7PXD - chains A and D of the 36 polymer chains in the assembly; structure by electron microscopy, 4.00 A resolution.

[Chain A (and D)]
Molecule: AAA ATPase forming ring-shaped complexes
Source organism: Mycobacterium tuberculosis
Notes: chain D of this document is another copy of the same molecule, construct and numbering; everything in this record applies to it too
UniProt: A0A045JPX7 (A0A045JPX7_MYCTX); residues 1-609 here = UniProt positions 1-609
Sequence (609 residues; numbered 1 to 609; the number before each row is that of its first residue):
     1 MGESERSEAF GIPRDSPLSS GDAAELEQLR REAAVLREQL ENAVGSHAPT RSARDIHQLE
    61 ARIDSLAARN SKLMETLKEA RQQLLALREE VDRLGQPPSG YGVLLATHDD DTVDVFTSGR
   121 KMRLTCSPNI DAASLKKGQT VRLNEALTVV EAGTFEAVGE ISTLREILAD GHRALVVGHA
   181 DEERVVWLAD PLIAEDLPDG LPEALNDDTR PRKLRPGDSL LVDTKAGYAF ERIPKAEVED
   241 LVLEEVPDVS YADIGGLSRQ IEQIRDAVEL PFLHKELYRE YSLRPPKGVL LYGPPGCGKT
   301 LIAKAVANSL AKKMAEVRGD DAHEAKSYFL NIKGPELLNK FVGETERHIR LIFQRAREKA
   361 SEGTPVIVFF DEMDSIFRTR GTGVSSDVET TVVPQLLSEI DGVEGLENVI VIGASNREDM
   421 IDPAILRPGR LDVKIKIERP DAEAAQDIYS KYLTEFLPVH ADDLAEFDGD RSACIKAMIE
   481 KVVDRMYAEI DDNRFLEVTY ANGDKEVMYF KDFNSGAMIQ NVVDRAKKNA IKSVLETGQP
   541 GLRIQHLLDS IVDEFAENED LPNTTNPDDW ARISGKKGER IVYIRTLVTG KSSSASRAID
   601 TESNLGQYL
Not modelled in the structure: 1-96, 194-210, 319-325, 385-387, 590-604 (chain D: 1-96, 194-210, 316-325, 378-389, 588-604)
Metal / ion sites: Mg2+: T300 (together with ATP)
Small-molecule neighbours: ATP (adenosine-5'-triphosphate): I254, G255, G256, L257, P294, P295, G296, C297, G298, K299, T300, L301, N416, I448, Y452, G516, A517, Q520
Reported in the primary citation:
  - mutagenesis - K340A: abolished catalytic activity on ATP
  - mutagenesis - K340A: decreased catalytic activity on PupDHFR

[How chain A and chain D interact]
Pairs across the interface (48; chain A residue first):
  D114(A) - Y101(D)  hydrogen bond
  K121(A) - G100(D)
  K121(A) - Y101(D)
  M122(A) - S99(D)
  R123(A) - P97(D)
  R123(A) - P98(D)
  R123(A) - S99(D)  hydrogen bond (backbone-backbone)
  R123(A) - Y101(D)  hydrogen bond
  L124(A) - P98(D)  hydrophobic
  R173(A) - A157(D)
  R173(A) - E231(D)  salt bridge
  L175(A) - I161(D)  hydrophobic
  L175(A) - I233(D)  hydrophobic
  D181(A) - H179(D)
  E183(A) - I161(D)
  R184(A) - G159(D)
  R184(A) - E160(D)  salt bridge
  V185(A) - A157(D)
  V185(A) - V158(D)
  V185(A) - G159(D)
  V185(A) - I161(D)  hydrophobic
  V185(A) - L221(D)  hydrophobic
  W187(A) - A157(D)  hydrophobic
  W187(A) - V158(D)
  R259(A) - D553(D)  salt bridge
  D266(A) - K532(D)
  L270(A) - K532(D)
  Y281(A) - K527(D)  hydrogen bond (backbone-side chain)
  S282(A) - K527(D)  hydrogen bond (backbone-side chain)
  L283(A) - D524(D)
  L283(A) - K528(D)
  L283(A) - I531(D)  hydrophobic
  R380(A) - P335(D)
  R380(A) - L338(D)
  T390(A) - K340(D)
  T391(A) - F341(D)
  P394(A) - P335(D)
  P394(A) - E336(D)
  P428(A) - A517(D)  hydrophobic
  K434(A) - E557(D)
  S574(A) - Y583(D)  hydrogen bond (backbone-side chain)
  G575(A) - Y583(D)
  G575(A) - R585(D)
  K577(A) - R585(D)  hydrogen bond (backbone-side chain)
  G578(A) - Y583(D)
  G578(A) - R585(D)
  R580(A) - V582(D)
  R580(A) - Y583(D)
Other interface residues (no listed pair), chain A (44 interface residues in all): T125, L147, E166, L168, A180, E182, V186, G227, Q263, H274, Y292, R427, I435, K576, E579
Other interface residues (no listed pair), chain D (42 interface residues in all): R142, E151, P234, P295, P458, N521, V534, L535, P540, G541, D560, N563

[In short]
The interface between chain A and chain D involves 44 residues on one side and 42 on the other, with 7
hydrogen bonds and 3 salt bridges. Polar pairs include R173(A)-E231(D), R184(A)-E160(D) and R259(A)-D553(D).
The paper reports that K340A of chain A abolishes catalytic activity on ATP; K340A of chain A reduces
catalytic activity on PupDHFR.
Chain A and chain D are both AAA ATPase forming ring-shaped complexes (Mycobacterium tuberculosis); the
structure, Substrate-engaged mycobacterial Proteasome-associated ATPase in complex with open-gate 20S CP -
composite map (state B), was determined by electron microscopy (same publication as 7PX9, 7PXA, 7PXB and
7PXC).
